PDB entry 4FA5 | X-ray diffraction, 1.94 A resolution | chains B and D of the 6 polymer chains in the assembly

Chain B:
Protein: Methylamine utilization protein MauG
Organism: Paracoccus denitrificans
Notes: EC 1.-.-.-
Reference sequence: Q51658 (MAUG_PARDP); residues 1-367 here correspond to UniProt positions 21-387 (UniProt number = residue number + 20)
Chain sequence (373 residues; numbered 1 to 373; the number before each row is that of its first residue):
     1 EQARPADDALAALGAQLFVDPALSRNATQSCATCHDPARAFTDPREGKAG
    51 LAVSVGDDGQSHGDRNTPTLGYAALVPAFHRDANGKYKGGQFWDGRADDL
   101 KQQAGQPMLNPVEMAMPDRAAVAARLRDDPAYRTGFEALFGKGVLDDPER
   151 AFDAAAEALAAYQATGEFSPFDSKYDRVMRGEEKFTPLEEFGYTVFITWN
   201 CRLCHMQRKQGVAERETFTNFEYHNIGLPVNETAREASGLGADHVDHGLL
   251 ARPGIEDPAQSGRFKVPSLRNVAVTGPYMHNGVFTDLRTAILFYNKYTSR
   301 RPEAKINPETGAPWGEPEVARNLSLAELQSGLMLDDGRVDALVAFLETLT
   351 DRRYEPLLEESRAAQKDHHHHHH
Unresolved in the structure: 1-5, 363-373
Sequence notes: expression tag (368-373)
Covalent attachments: heme c (HEC) linked to Cys31, Cys34, Cys201, Cys204
Metal / ion sites: heme c Fe site 1 near His35 (its only coordinating residue here); Ca2+: Asn66, Thr275, Pro277; heme c Fe site 2: His205, Tyr294; Na+ site 1: Asn231, Thr233; Na+ site 2: Leu250, Arg252, Ile255
Small-molecule neighbours:
  - heme c (HEC), molecule 1: Gln29, Ser30, His35, Arg45, Ser54, Val55, Gly56, Arg65, Asn66, Thr67, Pro68, Thr69, Leu70, Gln91, Phe92, Trp93, Arg96, Leu100, Gln103, Ala104, Pro107, Met108, Glu113, Met114, Leu159, Gln163, Lys265
  - heme c (HEC), molecule 2: Trp93, Asn200, His205, His224, Ile226, Leu228, Phe264, Lys265, Val266, Pro267, Leu269, Val272, Tyr278, Met279, His280, Leu287, Ala290, Ile291, Tyr294, Ser324, Glu327, Leu328, Leu334, Leu342, Leu346
Curated features (UniProtKB/Swiss-Prot):
  - binding site (heme c): Cys31, Cys34, His35, Cys201, Cys204, His205, His280
Reported in the primary citation:
  - mutagenesis - W199F: abolished catalytic activity on preMADH
  - mutagenesis - W199F: abolished catalytic activity on TTQ biosynthesis

Chain D:
Protein: Methylamine dehydrogenase heavy chain
Organism: Paracoccus denitrificans
Notes: EC 1.4.99.3
Reference sequence: A1BB97 (A1BB97_PARDP); residues 2-386 here correspond to UniProt positions 33-417 (UniProt number = residue number + 31)
Chain sequence (385 residues; numbered 2 to 386; the number before each row is that of its first residue):
     2 DAPEAETQAQETQGQAAARAAAADLAAGQDDEPRILEAPAPDARRVYVND
    52 PAHFAAVTQQFVIDGEAGRVIGMIDGGFLPNPVVADDGSFIAHASTVFSR
   102 IARGERTDYVEVFDPVTLLPTADIELPDAPRFLVGTYPWMTSLTPDGKTL
   152 LFYQFSPAPAVGVVDLEGKAFKRMLDVPDCYHIFPTAPDTFFMHCRDGSL
   202 AKVAFGTEGTPEITHTEVFHPEDEFLINHPAYSQKAGRLVWPTYTGKIHQ
   252 IDLSSGDAKFLPAVEALTEAERADGWRPGGWQQVAYHRALDRIYLLVDQR
   302 DEWRHKTASRFVVVLDAKTGERLAKFEMGHEIDSINVSQDEKPLLYALST
   352 GDKTLYIHDAESGEELRSVNQLGHGPQVITTADMG
Unresolved in the structure: 2-10
Disulfide bonds: Cys181-Cys196

Chain B / chain D interface:
Pairs across the interface (12; chain B residue first):
  Asn84(B) - Glu33(D)
  Lys86(B) - Glu33(D)  salt bridge
  Arg208(B) - Gly29(D)  hydrogen bond (side chain-backbone)
  Arg208(B) - Gln30(D)
  Arg208(B) - Asp31(D)
  Lys209(B) - Asp31(D)  hydrogen bond (backbone-side chain)
  Lys209(B) - Asp32(D)
  Lys209(B) - Glu33(D)  salt bridge
  Lys209(B) - Pro34(D)
  Gln210(B) - Asp31(D)  hydrogen bond (backbone-side chain)
  Gln210(B) - Asp32(D)
  Gln210(B) - Pro34(D)

In short:
The interface between chain B and chain D involves 5 residues on one side and 6 on the other, with 3 hydrogen
bonds and 2 salt bridges. Among the polar pairs are Lys86(B)-Glu33(D), Lys209(B)-Glu33(D) and
Arg208(B)-Gly29(D). The paper reports that W199F of chain B abolishes catalytic activity on preMADH; W199F of
chain B abolishes catalytic activity on TTQ biosynthesis.
Here chain B is Methylamine utilization protein MauG and chain D is Methylamine dehydrogenase heavy chain,
both from Paracoccus denitrificans. Entry 4FA5 (Crystal Structure of WT MauG in Complex with Pre-Methylamine
Dehydrogenase Aged 20 Days) was determined by X-ray diffraction together with 4FA1, 4FA4, 4FA9, 4FAN, 4FAV and
4FB1 from the same study.
